Entry 7DBM (X-ray diffraction, 2.43 A resolution); this record covers chains A and B of the 3 polymer chains in the assembly.

# Chain A
Name: Protease
From: Human immunodeficiency virus 1
Notes: EC 2.7.7.49, 3.1.26.13
Reference sequence: D3XFN5 (D3XFN5_9HIV1); residues 1-555 here correspond to UniProt positions 100-654 (UniProt number = residue number + 99)
Chain sequence (557 residues; numbered -1 to 555; the number before each row is that of its first residue; numbers below 1 keep their minus sign (Met-1 is residue -1)):
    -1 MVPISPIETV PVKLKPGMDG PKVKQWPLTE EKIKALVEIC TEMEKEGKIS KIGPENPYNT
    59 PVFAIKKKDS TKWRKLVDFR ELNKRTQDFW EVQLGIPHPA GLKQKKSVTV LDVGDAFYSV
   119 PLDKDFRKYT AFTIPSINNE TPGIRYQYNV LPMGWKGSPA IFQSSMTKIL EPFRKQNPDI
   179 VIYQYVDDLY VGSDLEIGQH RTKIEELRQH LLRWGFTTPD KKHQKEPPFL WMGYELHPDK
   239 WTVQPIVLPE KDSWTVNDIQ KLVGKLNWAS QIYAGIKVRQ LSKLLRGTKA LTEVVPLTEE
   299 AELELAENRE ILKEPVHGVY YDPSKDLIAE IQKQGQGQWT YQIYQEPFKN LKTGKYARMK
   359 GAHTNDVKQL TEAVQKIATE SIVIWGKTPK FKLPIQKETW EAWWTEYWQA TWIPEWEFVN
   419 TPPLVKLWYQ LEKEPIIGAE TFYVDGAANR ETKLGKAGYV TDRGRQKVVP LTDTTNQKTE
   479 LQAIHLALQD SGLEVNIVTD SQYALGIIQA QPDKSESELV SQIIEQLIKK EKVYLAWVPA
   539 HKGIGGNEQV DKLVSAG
Not modelled in the structure: -1 to 1, 554-555
Differences from the reference sequence: initiating methionine (-1); expression tag (0); engineered mutation Phe115 (Tyr214 in D3XFN5), Tyr116 (Phe215 in D3XFN5), Met151 (Gln250 in D3XFN5), Ser162 (Cys261 in D3XFN5), Val184 (Met283 in D3XFN5), Ser280 (Cys379 in D3XFN5)
Metal / ion sites: Mg2+: Asp110, Val111, Asp185 (together with 2'-deoxyguanosine-5'-triphosphate)
Ligand contacts: 2'-deoxyguanosine-5'-triphosphate (DGT): Lys65, Lys70, Arg72, Leu74, Asp110, Val111, Gly112, Asp113, Ala114, Phe115, Met151, Gly152, Val184, Asp185, Lys220
From the paper describing this entry:
  - mutagenesis - M184V (Kd 6.56 nM): decreased binding to 2'-deoxyguanosine-5'-triphosphate

# Chain B
Name: HIV-1 RT p51 subunit
From: Human immunodeficiency virus type 1
Reference sequence: P12497 (POL_HV1N5); residues 1-428 here correspond to UniProt positions 588-1015 (UniProt number = residue number + 587)
Chain sequence (444 residues; row label = number of the first residue in the row; numbers below 1 keep their minus sign (Met-15 is residue -15)):
   -15 MAHHHHHHAL EVLFQGPISP IETVPVKLKP GMDGPKVKQW PLTEEKIKAL VEICTEMEKE
    45 GKISKIGPEN PYNTPVFAIK KKDSTKWRKL VDFRELNKRT QDFWEVQLGI PHPAGLKQKK
   105 SVTVLDVGDA YFSVPLDKDF RKYTAFTIPS INNETPGIRY QYNVLPQGWK GSPAIFQSSM
   165 TKILEPFRKQ NPDIVIYQYM DDLYVGSDLE IGQHRTKIEE LRQHLLRWGF TTPDKKHQKE
   225 PPFLWMGYEL HPDKWTVQPI VLPEKDSWTV NDIQKLVGKL NWASQIYAGI KVRQLSKLLR
   285 GTKALTEVVP LTEEAELELA ENREILKEPV HGVYYDPSKD LIAEIQKQGQ GQWTYQIYQE
   345 PFKNLKTGKY ARMKGAHTND VKQLTEAVQK IATESIVIWG KTPKFKLPIQ KETWEAWWTE
   405 YWQATWIPEW EFVNTPPLVK LWYQ
Not modelled in the structure: -15 to 4, 214-230, 428
Differences from the reference sequence: expression tag (-15 to 0); engineered mutation Ser162 (Cys749 in P12497), Ser280 (Cys867 in P12497)
Curated features (UniProtKB/Swiss-Prot):
  - region: Phe227 to His235 (RT 'primer grip')
  - motif: Trp398 to Trp414 (Tryptophan repeat motif)
  - binding site (Mg(2+)): Asp110, Asp185, Asp186
  - site (Essential for RT p66/p51 heterodimerization): Trp401, Trp414

# How chain A and chain B interact
Residue-residue contacts - 118 pairs, chain A then chain B:
  Val8(A) with Glu53(B)
  Pro9(A) with Glu53(B)
  Gln85(A) with Glu53(B), hydrogen bond (side chain-backbone)
  Asp86(A) with Lys20(B), salt bridge; Pro55(B)
  Phe87(A) with Pro52(B); Glu53(B); Pro55(B)
  Trp88(A) with Lys20(B); Val21(B); Lys22(B); Pro52(B), hydrogen bond (backbone-backbone); Asn54(B); Pro55(B); Asn57(B); Thr131(B); Arg143(B)
  Val90(A) with Pro140(B); Gly141(B), hydrogen bond (backbone-backbone); Arg143(B)
  Leu92(A) with Pro133(B), hydrophobic; Asn137(B); Gly141(B)
  Gly93(A) with Asn137(B), hydrogen bond (backbone-side chain)
  Ile94(A) with Asn137(B)
  Pro95(A) with Asn136(B); Asn137(B)
  His96(A) with Asn136(B), hydrogen bond (backbone-side chain)
  Gly99(A) with Asn136(B)
  Ala158(A) with Pro52(B), hydrophobic
  Ser162(A) with Gly51(B); Pro52(B)
  Thr165(A) with Pro140(B); Ile142(B)
  Arg172(A) with Glu138(B), salt bridge; Thr139(B)
  Val179(A) with Glu138(B)
  Ile180(A) with Glu138(B)
  Tyr181(A) with Asn136(B), hydrogen bond; Glu138(B)
  Gln182(A) with Glu138(B), hydrogen bond (backbone-backbone); Pro140(B)
  Arg356(A) with Glu396(B), salt bridge
  Lys358(A) with Gln394(B), hydrogen bond; Glu396(B), salt bridge
  Gln373(A) with Glu396(B); Thr397(B), hydrogen bond
  Ala376(A) with Trp401(B), hydrophobic
  Ile380(A) with Pro25(B), hydrophobic; Leu26(B); Thr27(B)
  Val381(A) with Pro25(B), hydrophobic; Ile135(B); Asn136(B), hydrogen bond (backbone-backbone); Asn137(B)
  Ile382(A) with Ile135(B); Asn136(B)
  Gly384(A) with Thr27(B); Glu28(B), hydrogen bond (backbone-backbone)
  Trp402(A) with Lys331(B), hydrogen bond (backbone-side chain); Asp364(B)
  Tyr405(A) with Lys331(B); Asn418(B), hydrogen bond
  Trp406(A) with Lys331(B); Asn418(B), hydrogen bond; Thr419(B), hydrogen bond (side chain-backbone); Pro420(B); Pro421(B)
  Gln407(A) with Pro392(B); Ile393(B); Gln394(B), hydrogen bond; Val417(B), hydrogen bond (side chain-backbone); Asn418(B)
  Ala408(A) with Trp337(B), hydrophobic; Asp364(B); Pro392(B), hydrogen bond (backbone-backbone); Ile393(B)
  Thr409(A) with Asp364(B), hydrogen bond (backbone-side chain)
  Trp410(A) with Thr362(B); Asn363(B); Val365(B), hydrophobic; Trp401(B), hydrophobic; Tyr405(B)
  Pro412(A) with Trp401(B)
  Pro433(A) with Asn255(B); Leu289(B), hydrophobic; Thr290(B)
  Thr439(A) with Lys287(B); Ala288(B); Leu289(B), hydrogen bond (side chain-backbone)
  Tyr441(A) with Gln258(B); Thr286(B); Lys287(B), hydrogen bond (side chain-backbone)
  Val458(A) with Thr286(B)
  Thr459(A) with Thr286(B)
  Asp460(A) with Thr286(B); Lys287(B); Ala288(B)
  Asn494(A) with Leu289(B)
  Val496(A) with Leu289(B), hydrophobic
  Gln500(A) with Leu422(B)
  Leu503(A) with Leu422(B), hydrophobic
  Gly504(A) with Pro420(B)
  Tyr532(A) with Asn255(B), hydrogen bond; Lys259(B); Leu289(B), hydrophobic
  Val536(A) with Gln258(B)
  Pro537(A) with Gly262(B); Asn265(B)
  Lys540(A) with Asn265(B), hydrogen bond; Ser280(B), hydrogen bond (backbone-side chain)
  Gly541(A) with Ser280(B)
  Gly543(A) with Leu283(B), hydrogen bond (backbone-backbone); Gly285(B)
  Gly544(A) with Gly285(B), hydrogen bond (backbone-backbone); Thr286(B)
  Gln547(A) with Gly285(B); Thr286(B), hydrogen bond
Interface residues without a listed pair, chain A (70 interface residues in all): Gln91, Leu100, Ile159, Gln161, Thr377, Trp383, Thr386, Thr403, Ile434, Ile435, Gln507, Ala534, Trp535, Ile542
Interface residues without a listed pair, chain B (66 interface residues in all): Tyr56, Ile132, Ser134, Val254, Val261, Arg284, His361, Leu368, Ala400, Val423

# Overview
70 residues of chain A and 66 residues of chain B are in contact; the contacts include 27 hydrogen bonds and 4
salt bridges. Polar contacts include Asp86(A)-Lys20(B), Arg172(A)-Glu138(B) and Arg356(A)-Glu396(B). Chain A
binds 2'-deoxyguanosine-5'-triphosphate. From UniProt: 3 Mg2+-binding residues on chain B. From the paper:
M184V of chain A reduces binding to 2'-deoxyguanosine-5'-triphosphate.
Chain A is Protease (Human immunodeficiency virus 1) and chain B is HIV-1 RT p51 subunit (Human
immunodeficiency virus type 1); the structure, HIV-1 reverse transcriptase mutant
Q151M/Y115F/F116Y/M184V:DNA:dGTP ternary complex, was determined by X-ray diffraction (same publication as
7DBN).
